PDB entry 7MPG | electron microscopy, 3.40 A resolution | chains A and H of the 9 polymer chains in the assembly

[Chain A]
Protein: Fusion glycoprotein F0, Envelope glycoprotein
Organism: Human respiratory syncytial virus
UniProt: chimeric construct of A0A0X8XQD7, M1E1E4: residues 26-513 from A0A0X8XQD7 (A0A0X8XQD7_HRSV) positions 16-503 (UniProt number = residue number - 10); residues 518-546 from M1E1E4 positions 1-29 (UniProt number = residue number - 517)
Amino-acid sequence (496 residues; numbered 26 to 550; 29 numbers in that range are skipped by the numbering (no residue carries them; nothing is unmodelled there); the number before each row is that of its first residue):
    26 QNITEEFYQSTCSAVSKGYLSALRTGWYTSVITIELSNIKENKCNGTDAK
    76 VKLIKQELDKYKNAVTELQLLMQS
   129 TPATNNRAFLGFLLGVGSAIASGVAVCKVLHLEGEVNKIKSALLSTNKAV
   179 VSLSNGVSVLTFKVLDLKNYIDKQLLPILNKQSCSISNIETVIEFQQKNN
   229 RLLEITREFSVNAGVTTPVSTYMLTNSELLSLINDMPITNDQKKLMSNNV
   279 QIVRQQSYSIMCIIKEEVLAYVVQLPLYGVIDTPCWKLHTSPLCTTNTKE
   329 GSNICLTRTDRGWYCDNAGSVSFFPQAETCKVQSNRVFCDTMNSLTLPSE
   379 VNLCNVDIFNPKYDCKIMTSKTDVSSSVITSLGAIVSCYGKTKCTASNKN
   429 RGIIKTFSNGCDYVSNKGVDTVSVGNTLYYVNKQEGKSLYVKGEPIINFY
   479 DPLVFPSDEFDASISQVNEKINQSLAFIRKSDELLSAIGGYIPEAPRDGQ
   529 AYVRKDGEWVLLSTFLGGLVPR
Not modelled in the structure: 129-136, 514-550
Construct notes: conflict Thr132 (Ala93 in A0A0X8XQD7), Val152 (Ile142 in A0A0X8XQD7), Gly546 (Ser29 in M1E1E4); engineered mutation Cys155 (Ser145 in A0A0X8XQD7), Phe190 (Ser180 in A0A0X8XQD7), Leu207 (Val197 in A0A0X8XQD7), Cys290 (Ser280 in A0A0X8XQD7); linker (514-517); expression tag (547-550)
Disulfide bonds: Cys37-Cys439, Cys69-Cys212, Cys155-Cys290, Cys313-Cys343, Cys322-Cys333, Cys358-Cys367, Cys382-Cys393, Cys416-Cys422
What the authors report for this chain:
  - post-translational modification sites: Asn500

[Chain H]
Protein: AM14 Fab Heavy Chain
Organism: Homo sapiens
Notes: antibody fragment or engineered binder
Amino-acid sequence (244 residues; row label = number of the first residue in the row; a row labelled like 82A-82C holds insertion residues (82A, then the next letters in order)):
     1 CVQLVESGGGVVQPGRSLRLSCAASGFSFSHYAMHWVRQAPGKGLEWVAV
    51 IS
   52A Y
    53 DGENTYYADSVKGRFSISRDNSKNTVSLQM
82A-82C NSL
    83 RPEDTALYYCARDRIVDD
100A-100F YYYYGM
   101 DVWGQGATVTVSSASTKGPSVFPLAPSSKSTSGGTAALGCLVKDYFPEPV
   151 TVSWNSGALTSGVHTFPAVLQSSGLYSLSSVVTVPSSSLGTQTYICNVNH
   201 KPSNTKVDKKVEPKSCDKGSENLYFQGSHHHHHH
Not modelled in the structure: 1, 128-133, 214-234
Disulfide bonds: Cys22-Cys92, Cys140-Cys196

[Chain A / chain H interface]
Contacting residue pairs (10):
  Asn426(A) with Asp100(H)
  Asn428(A) with Tyr100D(H)
  Arg429(A) with Tyr100B(H), hydrogen bond (side chain-backbone); Tyr100C(H), hydrogen bond (side chain-backbone); Tyr100D(H), hydrogen bond
  Lys445(A) with Tyr52A(H), hydrogen bond; Asp53(H), salt bridge; Asp99(H); Tyr100A(H)
  Glu463(A) with Tyr52A(H)
Other interface residues (no listed pair), chain A (7 interface residues in all): Ile432, Lys461

[Summary]
The interface between chain A and chain H involves 7 residues on one side and 8 on the other; the contacts
include 4 hydrogen bonds and 1 salt bridge. Among the polar pairs are Lys445(A)-Asp53(H), Arg429(A)-Tyr100D(H)
and Arg429(A)-Tyr100B(H). The paper reports a modification site at Asn500(A).
Chain A is Fusion glycoprotein F0, Envelope glycoprotein (Human respiratory syncytial virus) and chain H is
AM14 Fab Heavy Chain (Homo sapiens); the structure, Cryo-EM structure of Prefusion-stabilized RSV F (DS-Cav1)
in complex with Fab AM14, was determined by electron microscopy (same publication as 7MMN).
